Entry 9IS6 (electron microscopy, 3.32 A resolution); this record covers chains F and E of the 8 polymer chains in the assembly.

Chain F:
Name: COP9 signalosome complex subunit 6b
From: Arabidopsis thaliana
Reference sequence: Q8W1P0 (CSN6B_ARATH); residues 1-317 here = UniProt positions 1-317
Amino-acid sequence (317 residues; each row starts with the number of its first residue):
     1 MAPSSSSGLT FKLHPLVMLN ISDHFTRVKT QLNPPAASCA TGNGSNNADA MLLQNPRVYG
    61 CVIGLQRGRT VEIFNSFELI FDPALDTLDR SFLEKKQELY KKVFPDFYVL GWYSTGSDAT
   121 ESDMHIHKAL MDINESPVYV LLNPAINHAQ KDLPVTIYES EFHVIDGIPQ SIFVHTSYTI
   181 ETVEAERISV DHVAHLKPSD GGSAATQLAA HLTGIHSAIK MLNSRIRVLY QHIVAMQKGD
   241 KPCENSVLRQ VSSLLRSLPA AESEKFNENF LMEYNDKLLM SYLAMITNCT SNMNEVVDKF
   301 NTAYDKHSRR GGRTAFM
Not modelled in the structure: 37-50, 199-204, 309-317

Chain E:
Name: COP9 signalosome complex subunit 5b
From: Arabidopsis thaliana
Notes: EC 3.4.-.-
Reference sequence: Q9FVU9 (CSN5B_ARATH); residue numbers follow UniProt; this construct covers 1-358
Amino-acid sequence (358 residues; each row starts with the number of its first residue):
     1 MEGSSSTIAR KTWELENSIL TVDSPDSTSD NIFYYDDTSQ TRFQQEKPWE NDPHYFKRVK
    61 ISALALLKMV VHARSGGTIE IMGLMQGKTD GDTIIVMDAF ALPVEGTETR VNAQDDAYEY
   121 MVEYSQTNKL AGRLENVVGW YHSHPGYGCW LSGIDVSTQR LNQQHQEPFL AVVIDPTRTV
   181 SAGKVEIGAF RTYSKGYKPP DEPVSEYQTI PLNKIEDFGV HCKQYYSLDV TYFKSSLDSH
   241 LLDLLWNKYW VNTLSSSPLL GNGDYVAGQI SDLAEKLEQA ESHLVQSRFG GVVPSSLHKK
   301 KEDESQLTKI TRDSAKITVE QVHGLMSQVI KDELFNSMRQ SNNKSPTDSS DPDPMITY
Not modelled in the structure: 1-27, 289-302, 341-358
Swiss-Prot annotation at these positions:
  - motif: His142 to Asp155 (JAMM motif)
  - binding site (Zn(2+)): His142, His144, Asp155
  - modified residue: Met1 (N-acetylmethionine)
Ion coordination: Zn2+: Glu108, His142, His144, Asp155

Interface between chain F and chain E:
Residue-residue contacts (87; chain F residue first):
  Leu16(F) - Lys68(E)
  Met18(F) - Leu241(E)  hydrophobic
  Leu19(F) - Leu64(E)  hydrophobic
  Leu19(F) - Asp238(E)
  Asn20(F) - Lys68(E)  hydrogen bond
  Ser22(F) - Leu237(E)
  Ser22(F) - Asp238(E)  hydrogen bond
  Ser22(F) - Leu241(E)
  Asp23(F) - Leu64(E)
  Phe25(F) - Leu237(E)  hydrophobic
  Thr26(F) - Phe33(E)
  Thr26(F) - Ser235(E)
  Arg27(F) - Gly132(E)  hydrogen bond (side chain-backbone)
  Arg27(F) - Arg133(E)
  Thr30(F) - Asp30(E)
  Thr30(F) - Phe33(E)
  Gln31(F) - Tyr34(E)
  Gln31(F) - Tyr35(E)
  Gln31(F) - Leu134(E)
  Pro35(F) - Tyr34(E)  hydrophobic
  Glu78(F) - Asn128(E)
  Ile80(F) - Leu130(E)  hydrophobic
  Phe92(F) - Thr127(E)
  Lys95(F) - Thr127(E)
  Leu99(F) - Tyr120(E)  hydrogen bond (backbone-side chain)
  Leu99(F) - Glu123(E)
  Tyr100(F) - Tyr120(E)
  Val103(F) - Pro103(E)
  Val103(F) - Tyr120(E)
  Ile146(F) - His240(E)
  Asn147(F) - His240(E)  hydrogen bond (backbone-side chain)
  Gln150(F) - Leu244(E)
  Asp152(F) - Leu244(E)
  Pro154(F) - Leu241(E)
  Thr182(F) - Tyr249(E)  hydrogen bond
  Thr182(F) - Asn252(E)
  Glu184(F) - Val180(E)
  Ala185(F) - Arg74(E)
  Glu186(F) - Leu67(E)
  Glu186(F) - Val71(E)
  Arg187(F) - Tyr249(E)
  Arg187(F) - Asn252(E)  hydrogen bond
  Arg187(F) - Thr253(E)
  Arg187(F) - Ser256(E)  hydrogen bond
  Ile188(F) - Gly183(E)
  Ile188(F) - Lys184(E)
  Ile188(F) - Val185(E)
  Ser189(F) - Val70(E)
  Ser189(F) - Val185(E)
  Val190(F) - Leu245(E)  hydrophobic
  Asp191(F) - Trp246(E)
  His192(F) - Tyr232(E)
  Val193(F) - Ala63(E)  hydrophobic
  Val193(F) - Lys234(E)
  Ala194(F) - Lys234(E)  hydrogen bond (backbone-side chain)
  Ala194(F) - Leu242(E)  hydrophobic
  His195(F) - Trp246(E)  hydrogen bond
  Leu196(F) - Lys234(E)
  His211(F) - His323(E)  hydrogen bond (side chain-backbone)
  His211(F) - Ser327(E)  hydrogen bond
  Ile215(F) - Ser327(E)
  Ile215(F) - Ile330(E)  hydrophobic
  Ser217(F) - Trp246(E)
  Ala218(F) - Thr253(E)
  Ile219(F) - Ile330(E)  hydrophobic
  Met221(F) - Asn247(E)
  Met221(F) - Trp250(E)
  Leu222(F) - Leu334(E)  hydrophobic
  Arg225(F) - Trp250(E)
  Leu258(F) - Phe335(E)
  Pro259(F) - Asn336(E)
  Ala260(F) - Asn336(E)
  Ala261(F) - Asn336(E)  hydrogen bond (backbone-side chain)
  Lys277(F) - Leu259(E)
  Lys277(F) - Gln321(E)
  Lys277(F) - Leu325(E)
  Met280(F) - Thr318(E)
  Met280(F) - Gln321(E)
  Ser281(F) - Thr318(E)
  Ser281(F) - Val322(E)
  Ala284(F) - Thr318(E)
  Thr287(F) - Ser314(E)  hydrogen bond
  Asn288(F) - Thr311(E)
  Ser291(F) - Thr311(E)  hydrogen bond
  Asn294(F) - Arg288(E)  hydrogen bond
  Asn294(F) - Glu304(E)  hydrogen bond
  Asn294(F) - Leu307(E)
Interface residues without a listed pair, chain F (72 interface residues in all): Pro15, His24, Lys96, Lys102, Pro144, Lys151, Leu153, Ile180, Gln207, Leu208, Glu262, Phe270, Tyr274, Asp298
Interface residues without a listed pair, chain E (73 interface residues in all): Leu66, Asp98, Ala101, Leu102, Tyr124, Ala131, Thr179, Asp243, Leu254, Ile270, Ile317, Met326, Gln328, Val329, Asp332, Arg339

Summary:
72 residues of chain F and 73 residues of chain E are in contact, with 17 hydrogen bonds. Among the polar
pairs are Asn20(F)-Lys68(E), Ser22(F)-Asp238(E) and Arg27(F)-Gly132(E). Curated annotation (UniProt) lists 3
Zn2+-binding residues on chain E.
Chain F is COP9 signalosome complex subunit 6b and chain E is COP9 signalosome complex subunit 5b, both from
Arabidopsis thaliana; the structure, CryoEM structure of Plant-Complex-C-5b, was determined by electron
microscopy.
